PDB entry 7T2D | X-ray diffraction, 3.40 A resolution | chains A and E of the 5 polymer chains in the assembly

# Chain A
Molecule: HLA class II histocompatibility antigen, DP alpha 1 chain
Source organism: Homo sapiens
Reference sequence: P20036 (DPA1_HUMAN); residues 1-181 here correspond to UniProt positions 32-212 (UniProt number = residue number + 31)
Amino-acid sequence (181 residues; row label = number of the first residue in the row):
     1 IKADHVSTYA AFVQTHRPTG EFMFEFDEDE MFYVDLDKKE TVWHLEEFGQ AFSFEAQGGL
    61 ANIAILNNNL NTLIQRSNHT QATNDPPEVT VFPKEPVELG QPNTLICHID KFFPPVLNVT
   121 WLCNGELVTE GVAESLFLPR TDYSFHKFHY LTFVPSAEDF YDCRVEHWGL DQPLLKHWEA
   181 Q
Unresolved in the structure: 181
Disulfides: Cys107-Cys163
Glycans and other covalent adducts: N-acetylglucosamine (NAG) linked to Asn78, Asn118
Curated features (UniProtKB/Swiss-Prot):
  - region: Glu179 to Gln181 (Connecting peptide)
  - glycosylation (N-linked (GlcNAc...) asparagine): Asn78, Asn118

# Chain E
Molecule: T cell receptor, B1, beta chain
Source organism: Homo sapiens
Reference sequence: P01850 (TRBC1_HUMAN); residues 129-257 here correspond to UniProt positions 1-129 (UniProt number = residue number - 128)
Amino-acid sequence (243 residues; numbered 1 to 257; 14 numbers in that range are skipped by the numbering (no residue carries them; nothing is unmodelled there); the number before each row is that of its first residue):
     1 GAGVSQTPSN KVTEKGKYVE LRCDPISGH
    37 TALYWYRQSL GQGPEFLIYF QG
    63 TGAADDSGLP NDRFFAVRP
    83 EGSVSTLKIQ RTERGDSAVY LCASSH
   111 REGETQYFGP GTRLLVLEDL NKVFPPEVAV FEPSEAEISH TQKATLVCLA TGFFPDHVEL
   171 SWWVNGKEVH SGVCTDPQPL KEQPALNDSR YALSSRLRVS ATFWQNPRNH FRCQVQFYGL
   231 SENDEWTQDR AKPVTQIVSA EAWGRAD
Unresolved in the structure: 1-8
Disulfides: Cys23-Cys104, Cys158-Cys223
Differences from the reference sequence: engineered mutation Cys184 (Ser56 in P01850), Ala202 (Cys74 in P01850)
Curated features (UniProtKB/Swiss-Prot):
  - glycosylation: Asn197 (N-linked (GlcNAc...) asparagine)

# Interface between chain A and chain E
Contacting residue pairs - 6 pairs, chain A then chain E:
  Gln57(A) - Ala66(E)
  Gln57(A) - Asp67(E)  hydrogen bond (side chain-backbone)
  Gln57(A) - Asp68(E)
  Ala64(A) - Ala66(E)  hydrophobic
  Ile65(A) - Gln57(E)
  Asn68(A) - Gln57(E)
Interface residues without a listed pair, chain A (6 interface residues in all): Ala61, Asn71
Interface residues without a listed pair, chain E (9 interface residues in all): Thr37, Gly58, Thr63, Ala65, Ser69
From the paper, about this interface:
  - pairs named by the authors: Ile65(A)-Gln57(E), Asn68(A)-Gln57(E), Ala66(E)-Gln57(A), Ala66(E)-Ala64(A)

# Summary
Chain A and chain E form an interface of 6 and 9 residues respectively; the contacts include 1 hydrogen bond.
The hydrogen-bonded pair is Gln57(A)-Asp67(E). The authors report contacts between Ile65(A) and Gln57(E),
Asn68(A) and Gln57(E) and Ala66(E) and Gln57(A) among others.
Chain A is HLA class II histocompatibility antigen, DP alpha 1 chain and chain E is T cell receptor, B1, beta
chain, both from Homo sapiens; the structure, Crystal structure of the B1 TCR in complex with HLA-DP4-Ply, was
determined by X-ray diffraction together with 7T2A, 7T2B and 7T2C from the same study.
